PDB entry 2WZE | X-ray diffraction, 2.50 A resolution | chain A

== Chain A ==
Molecule: Endo-1,4-beta-xylanase Y
From: Clostridium thermocellum
Notes: EC 3.2.1.8; fragment: cbm22-1, gh10, residues 33-551
Reference sequence: P51584 (XYNY_CLOTM); residue numbers follow UniProt; this construct covers 33-551
Amino-acid sequence (540 residues; numbered 12 to 551; the number before each row is that of its first residue):
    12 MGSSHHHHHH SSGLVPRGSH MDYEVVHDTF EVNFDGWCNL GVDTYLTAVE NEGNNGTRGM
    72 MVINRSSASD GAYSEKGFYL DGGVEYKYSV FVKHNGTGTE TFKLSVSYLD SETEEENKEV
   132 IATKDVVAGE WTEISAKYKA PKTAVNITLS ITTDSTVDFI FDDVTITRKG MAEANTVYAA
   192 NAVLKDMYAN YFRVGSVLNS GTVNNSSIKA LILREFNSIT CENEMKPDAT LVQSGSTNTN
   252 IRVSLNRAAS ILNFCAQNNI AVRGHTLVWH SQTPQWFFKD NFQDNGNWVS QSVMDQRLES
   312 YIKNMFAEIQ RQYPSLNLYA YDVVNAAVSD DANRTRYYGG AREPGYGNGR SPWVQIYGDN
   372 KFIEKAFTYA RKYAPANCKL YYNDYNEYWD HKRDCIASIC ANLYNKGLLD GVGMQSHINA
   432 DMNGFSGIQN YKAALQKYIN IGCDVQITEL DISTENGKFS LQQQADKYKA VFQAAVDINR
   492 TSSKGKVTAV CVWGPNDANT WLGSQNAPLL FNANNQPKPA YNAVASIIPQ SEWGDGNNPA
Disordered / not traced: 12-31, 182-188
Sequence notes: expression tag (12-32); engineered mutation Ala337 (Glu in P51584)
Modified residues: Mse12, Mse182 (selenomethionine); Mse32, Mse71, Mse72, Mse198, Mse236, Mse305, Mse316, Mse425, Mse433 (selenomethionine; parent Met)
Bound ions: Ca2+: Glu42, Thr68, Arg69, Asp173
UniProt features mapped onto this chain:
  - active site: Glu460 (Nucleophile)

== In short ==
Glu42, Thr68, Arg69 and Asp173 form the Ca2+ site. UniProt lists active-site residue Glu460.
Chain A is Endo-1,4-beta-xylanase Y (Clostridium thermocellum); the structure, High resolution
crystallographic structure of the Clostridium thermocellum N-terminal endo-1,4-beta-D-xylanase 10B (Xyn10B)
CBM22-1- GH10 modules complexed ..., was determined by X-ray diffraction (same publication as 2WYS and 2W5F).
